7QHS - chains 4 and 7 of the 15 polymer chains in the assembly; structure by electron microscopy, 3.30 A resolution.

== Chain 4 ==
Name: DNA replication licensing factor MCM4
Source organism: Saccharomyces cerevisiae
Notes: EC 3.6.4.12
UniProtKB: P30665 (MCM4_YEAST); residue numbers follow UniProt; this construct covers 1-933
Chain sequence (933 residues; numbered 1 to 933; the number before each row is that of its first residue):
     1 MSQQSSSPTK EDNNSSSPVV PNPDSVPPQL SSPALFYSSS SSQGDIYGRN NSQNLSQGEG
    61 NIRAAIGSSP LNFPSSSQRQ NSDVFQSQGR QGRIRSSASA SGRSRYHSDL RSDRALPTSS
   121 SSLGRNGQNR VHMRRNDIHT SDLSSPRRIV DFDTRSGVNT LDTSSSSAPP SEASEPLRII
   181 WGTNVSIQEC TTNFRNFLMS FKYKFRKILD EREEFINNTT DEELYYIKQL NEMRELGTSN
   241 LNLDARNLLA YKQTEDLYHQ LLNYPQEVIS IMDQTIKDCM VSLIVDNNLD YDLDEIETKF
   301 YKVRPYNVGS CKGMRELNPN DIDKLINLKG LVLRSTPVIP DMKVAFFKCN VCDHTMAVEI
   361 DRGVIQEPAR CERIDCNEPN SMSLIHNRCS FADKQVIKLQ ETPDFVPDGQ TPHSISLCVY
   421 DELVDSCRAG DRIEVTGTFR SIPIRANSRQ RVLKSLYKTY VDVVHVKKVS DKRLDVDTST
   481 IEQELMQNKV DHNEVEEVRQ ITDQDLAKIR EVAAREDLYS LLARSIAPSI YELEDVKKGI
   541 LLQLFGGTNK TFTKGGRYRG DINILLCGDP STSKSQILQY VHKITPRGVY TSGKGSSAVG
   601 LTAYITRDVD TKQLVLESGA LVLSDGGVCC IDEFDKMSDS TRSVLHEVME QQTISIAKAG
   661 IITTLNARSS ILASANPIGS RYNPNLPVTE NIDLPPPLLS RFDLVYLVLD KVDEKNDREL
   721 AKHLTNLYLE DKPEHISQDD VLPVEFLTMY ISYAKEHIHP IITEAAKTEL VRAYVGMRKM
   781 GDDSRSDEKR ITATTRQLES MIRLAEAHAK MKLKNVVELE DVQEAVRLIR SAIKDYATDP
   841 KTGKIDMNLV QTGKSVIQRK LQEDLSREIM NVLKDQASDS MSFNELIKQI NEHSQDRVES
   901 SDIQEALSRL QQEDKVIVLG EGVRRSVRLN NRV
Not modelled in the structure: 1-176, 470-498, 732-740, 780-791, 836-933
Bound ions: Zn2+: C349, C352, C371, C376
Ligand contacts:
  - ADP (adenosine-5'-diphosphate), molecule 1: S529, I530, Y531, P570, S571, T572, S573, K574, S575, Q576, L720, H723, L724
  - ADP, molecule 2: T795, R796, E799
Curated features (UniProtKB/Swiss-Prot):
  - motif: S700 to D703 (Arginine finger)
  - binding site (ATP): G568 to S575
  - modified residue (Phosphoserine): S52, S56, S69
  - mutagenesis: K574 (K574A: Loss of MCM2-7 complex helicase activity)

== Chain 7 ==
Name: DNA replication licensing factor MCM7
Source organism: Saccharomyces cerevisiae
Notes: EC 3.6.4.12
UniProtKB: P38132 (MCM7_YEAST); numbering as in UniProt (aligned over 1-845)
Chain sequence (845 residues; each row starts with the number of its first residue):
     1 MSAALPSIQL PVDYNNLFNE ITDFLVTFKQ DTLSSDATRN ENEDENLDAE NIEQHLLEKG
    61 PKYMAMLQKV ANRELNSVII DLDDILQYQN EKFLQGTQAD DLVSAIQQNA NHFTELFCRA
   121 IDNNMPLPTK EIDYKDDVLD VILNQRRLRN ERMLSDRTNE IRSENLMDTT MDPPSSMNDA
   181 LREVVEDETE LFPPNLTRRY FLYFKPLSQN CARRYRKKAI SSKPLSVRQI KGDFLGQLIT
   241 VRGIITRVSD VKPAVEVIAY TCDQCGYEVF QEVNSRTFTP LSECTSEECS QNQTKGQLFM
   301 STRASKFSAF QECKIQELSQ QVPVGHIPRS LNIHVNGTLV RSLSPGDIVD VTGIFLPAPY
   361 TGFKALKAGL LTETYLEAQF VRQHKKKFAS FSLTSDVEER VMELITSGDV YNRLAKSIAP
   421 EIYGNLDVKK ALLLLLVGGV DKRVGDGMKI RGDINVCLMG DPGVAKSQLL KAICKISPRG
   481 VYTTGKGSSG VGLTAAVMKD PVTDEMILEG GALVLADNGI CCIDEFDKMD ESDRTAIHEV
   541 MEQQTISISK AGINTTLNAR TSILAAANPL YGRYNPRLSP LDNINLPAAL LSRFDILFLM
   601 LDIPSRDDDE KLAEHVTYVH MHNKQPDLDF TPVEPSKMRE YIAYAKTKRP VMSEAVNDYV
   661 VQAYIRLRQD SKREMDSKFS FGQATPRTLL GIIRLSQALA KLRLADMVDI DDVEEALRLV
   721 RVSKESLYQE TNKSKEDESP TTKIFTIIKK MLQETGKNTL SYENIVKTVR LRGFTMLQLS
   781 NCIQEYSYLN VWHLINEGNT LKFVDDGTMD TDQEDSLVST PKLAPQTTAS ANVSAQDSDI
   841 DLQDA
Not modelled in the structure: 1-3, 33-57, 154-190, 386-391, 730-845
Bound ions: Zn2+: C262, C265, C284, C289
Ligand contacts:
  - ADP (adenosine-5'-diphosphate): M448, E542, R593, P686, R687, L690
  - ATP (adenosine-5'-triphosphate): E421, I422, Y423, N425, P462, G463, V464, A465, K466, S467, Q468, L612, V616
Curated features (UniProtKB/Swiss-Prot):
  - motif: S592 to D595 (Arginine finger)
  - binding site (ATP): Y423, G463, A465, K466, S467, N568, R593, R687
  - modified residue: T811 (Phosphothreonine), S819 (Phosphoserine), S838 (Phosphoserine)
  - mutagenesis: K466 (K466A: Loss of MCM2-7 complex helicase activity)

== Interface between chain 4 and chain 7 ==
Pairs across the interface (74; chain 4 residue first):
  W181(4) with R146(7); T261(7); E268(7)
  G182(4) with V141(7); I142(7)
  H259(4) with D136(7)
  N263(4) with D136(7); R303(7), hydrogen bond (backbone-side chain)
  Y264(4) with D136(7); R303(7)
  E267(4) with R303(7), salt bridge
  R315(4) with R341(7), hydrogen bond (backbone-side chain)
  E316(4) with R341(7)
  L317(4) with R341(7)
  N318(4) with R341(7)
  P319(4) with P253(7), hydrophobic; F307(7), hydrophobic
  D323(4) with T302(7), hydrogen bond; R303(7)
  L331(4) with L508(7), hydrophobic
  L333(4) with I553(7)
  R334(4) with M506(7)
  R362(4) with F299(7)
  K398(4) with E505(7), salt bridge
  Q400(4) with I507(7); L508(7), hydrogen bond (side chain-backbone)
  G409(4) with P345(7)
  Q410(4) with P345(7)
  H413(4) with D250(7)
  S414(4) with E505(7), hydrogen bond
  A429(4) with G552(7); I553(7)
  G430(4) with I553(7)
  S441(4) with T302(7)
  P443(4) with M300(7), hydrophobic
  R451(4) with P280(7); S282(7), hydrogen bond
  V452(4) with T277(7); F278(7); T279(7)
  L453(4) with T277(7); F278(7), hydrogen bond (backbone-backbone)
  K454(4) with R276(7); T277(7)
  S455(4) with V255(7); V273(7); S275(7); R276(7), hydrogen bond (backbone-backbone); T277(7)
  L456(4) with P253(7)
  Y457(4) with P253(7), hydrogen bond (backbone-backbone); V255(7); M300(7); F307(7), hydrophobic
  T459(4) with K252(7), hydrogen bond; P253(7)
  P528(4) with D446(7)
  S571(4) with T685(7), hydrogen bond
  Q579(4) with Q543(7), hydrogen bond
  Y580(4) with M448(7)
  K594(4) with T535(7)
  E633(4) with H538(7), salt bridge
  D710(4) with R668(7), salt bridge
  D717(4) with Y664(7); R668(7), salt bridge
  R718(4) with I665(7)
  A721(4) with L689(7), hydrophobic
  L727(4) with V444(7), hydrophobic
  Y728(4) with I450(7), hydrophobic; L690(7); I693(7), hydrophobic
  L729(4) with S653(7); E654(7)
  E730(4) with K442(7)
Other interface residues (no listed pair), chain 4 (66 interface residues in all): T183, N184, P265, Q266, I322, D361, V364, P412, A446, S529, P570, V609, S680, V712, E714, L724, T725, L742
Other interface residues (no listed pair), chain 7 (68 interface residues in all): V138, S249, A254, I258, L281, Q297, S308, A309, F310, V497, E542, T555, M652, N657, V661, Q669, K672, Q683, P686, R687

== Overview ==
Chain 4 and chain 7 form an interface of 66 and 68 residues respectively; the contacts include 12 hydrogen
bonds and 5 salt bridges. Polar contacts include E267(4)-R303(7), K398(4)-E505(7) and E633(4)-H538(7). One ADP
molecule is bound between chain 4 and chain 7.
Here chain 4 is DNA replication licensing factor MCM4 and chain 7 is DNA replication licensing factor MCM7,
both from Saccharomyces cerevisiae. Entry 7QHS (S. cerevisiae CMGE nucleating origin DNA melting) was
determined by electron microscopy together with 7Z13 from the same study.
